1AD4 - chains A and B; structure by X-ray diffraction, 2.40 A resolution.

[Chain A (and B)]
Protein: Dihydropteroate synthetase
Organism: Staphylococcus aureus
Notes: EC 2.5.1.15; chain B of this document is another copy of the same molecule, construct and numbering; everything in this record applies to it too
UniProt: O05701 (DHPS_STAAU); residue numbers follow UniProt; this construct covers 2-267
Amino-acid sequence (266 residues; row label = number of the first residue in the row):
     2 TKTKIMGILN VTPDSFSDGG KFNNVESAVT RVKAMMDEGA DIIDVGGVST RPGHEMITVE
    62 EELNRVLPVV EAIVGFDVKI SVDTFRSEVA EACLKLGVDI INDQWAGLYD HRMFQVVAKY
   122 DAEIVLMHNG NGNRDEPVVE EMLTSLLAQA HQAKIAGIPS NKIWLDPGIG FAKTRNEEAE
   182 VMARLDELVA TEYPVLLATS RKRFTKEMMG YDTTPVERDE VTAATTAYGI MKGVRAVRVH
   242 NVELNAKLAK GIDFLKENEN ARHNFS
Unresolved in the structure: 13-24, 265-267 (chain B: 14-24, 50-56)
Ion coordination: Mn2+ site 1: Asn11 (together with 6-hydroxymethylpterin-diphosphate); K+: Val75, Phe77, Val79; Mn2+ site 2 near His264 (its only coordinating residue here)
Small-molecule neighbours: 6-hydroxymethylpterin-diphosphate (HH2): Ile9, Asn11, Ser50, Arg52, Asp84, Asn103, Gln105, Val126, Met128, Asp167, Gly169, Ile170, Phe172, Leu197, Ala199, Lys203, Arg239, His241
UniProt features mapped onto this chain:
  - binding site (Mg(2+)): Asn11
  - binding site ((7,8-dihydropterin-6-yl)methyl diphosphate): Arg52, Asp84, Asn103, Asp167, Lys203, Arg239 to His241

[Interface between chain A and chain B]
Contacting residue pairs (54):
  Ala180(A) with Asn259(B), hydrogen bond (backbone-side chain); Arg263(B)
  Glu181(A) with Arg263(B)
  Ala184(A) with Asn259(B); Glu260(B); Arg263(B); His264(B)
  Arg185(A) with His264(B)
  Phe205(A) with Phe255(B), hydrophobic
  Met209(A) with Lys251(B); Gly252(B); Phe255(B), hydrophobic; Leu256(B), hydrophobic
  Met210(A) with Lys251(B), hydrogen bond (backbone-side chain)
  Tyr212(A) with Lys251(B)
  Glu221(A) with Leu245(B); Lys248(B); Leu249(B)
  Val222(A) with Lys248(B); Gly252(B)
  Ala224(A) with Leu249(B), hydrophobic
  Ala225(A) with Leu249(B), hydrophobic; Gly252(B); Ile253(B); Leu256(B)
  Ala228(A) with Ala228(B), hydrophobic
  Tyr229(A) with Met232(B), hydrophobic; Leu256(B), hydrophobic; Glu260(B), hydrogen bond
  Met232(A) with Tyr229(B), hydrophobic
  Lys233(A) with Glu260(B), salt bridge
  Lys248(A) with Glu221(B), salt bridge
  Leu249(A) with Glu221(B); Ala224(B), hydrophobic; Ala225(B)
  Lys251(A) with Met210(B)
  Gly252(A) with Met209(B); Ala225(B)
  Ile253(A) with Ala225(B)
  Phe255(A) with Phe205(B), hydrophobic; Met209(B), hydrophobic
  Leu256(A) with Met209(B), hydrophobic; Ala225(B); Tyr229(B), hydrophobic
  Asn259(A) with Ala180(B), hydrogen bond (side chain-backbone); Ala184(B)
  Glu260(A) with Ala184(B); Tyr229(B), hydrogen bond; Lys233(B), salt bridge
  Arg263(A) with Asn177(B); Ala180(B); Glu181(B), salt bridge; Ala184(B)
  His264(A) with Ala184(B)
Also at the interface, not in a pair above, chain A (31 interface residues in all): Met183, Glu208, Thr226, Leu245
Also at the interface, not in a pair above, chain B (31 interface residues in all): Met183, Arg185, Glu208, Val222, Thr226

[Summary]
Chain A and chain B each contribute 31 residues to their interface; the contacts include 5 hydrogen bonds and
4 salt bridges. Polar pairs include Lys233(A)-Glu260(B), Lys248(A)-Glu221(B) and Arg263(A)-Glu181(B). Bound to
chain A: 6-hydroxymethylpterin-diphosphate.
Both chains are Dihydropteroate synthetase (Staphylococcus aureus). Entry 1AD4 (Dihydropteroate synthetase
complexed with oh-CH2-pterin-pyrophosphate from staphylococcus aureus) was determined by X-ray diffraction,
deposited together with 1AD1.
